PDB entry 6N3P | X-ray diffraction, 2.50 A resolution | chains E and J of the 12 polymer chains in the assembly

[Chain E]
Name: 3-hydroxyacyl-[acyl-carrier-protein] dehydratase FabZ
Organism: Escherichia coli
Notes: EC 4.2.1.59
Reference sequence: B7MBG1 (FABZ_ECO45); numbering as in UniProt (aligned over 1-150)
Amino-acid sequence (154 residues; each row starts with the number of its first residue; numbers below 1 keep their minus sign (Ser-2 is residue -2)):
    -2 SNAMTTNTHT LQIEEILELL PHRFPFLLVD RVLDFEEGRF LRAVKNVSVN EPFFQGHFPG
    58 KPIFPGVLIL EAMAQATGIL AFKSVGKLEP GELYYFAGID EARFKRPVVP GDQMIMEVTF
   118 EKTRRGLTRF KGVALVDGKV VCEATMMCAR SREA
Disordered / not traced: -2 to 4, 151
Covalently attached groups: compound XLN linked to His54
Construct notes: expression tag (-2 to 0, 151)
Ligand contacts:
  - XLN (N~3~-{(2R)-4-[(dihydroxyphosphanyl)oxy]-2-hydroxy-3,3-dimethylbutanoyl}-N-(3-{[(1Z)-pent-1-en-1-yl]sulfonyl}propyl)-beta-alaninamide), molecule 1: His19, Glu68, Leu90, Tyr91, Tyr92, Phe93, Ala146, Ser148, Glu150
  - XLN, molecule 2: Phe55, Ile60, Phe61, Pro62, Gly63, Val64, Phe101, Lys102, Arg103, Pro104
Reported in the primary citation:
  - catalytic residues: His54
  - binding site for XLN: His54, Tyr92
  - catalytic residues: Glu68 (from molecular simulation)

[Chain J]
Name: Acyl carrier protein
Organism: Escherichia coli
Reference sequence: B7MJ81 (ACP_ECO45); residues 1-77 here correspond to UniProt positions 2-78 (UniProt number = residue number + 1)
Amino-acid sequence (80 residues; numbered -2 to 77; the number before each row is that of its first residue; numbers below 1 keep their minus sign (Ser-2 is residue -2)):
    -2 SNASTIEERV KKIIGEQLGV KQEEVTNNAS FVEDLGADSL DTVELVMALE EEFDTEIPDE
    58 EAEKITTVQA AIDYINGHQA
Disordered / not traced: -2 to 1, 75-77
Construct notes: expression tag (-2 to 0)
Ligand contacts: XLN (N~3~-{(2R)-4-[(dihydroxyphosphanyl)oxy]-2-hydroxy-3,3-dimethylbutanoyl}-N-(3-{[(1Z)-pent-1-en-1-yl]sulfonyl}propyl)-beta-alaninamide): Asp35, Ser36, Leu37
UniProt features mapped onto this chain:
  - modified residue: Ser36 (O-(pantetheine 4'-phosphoryl)serine)
Reported in the primary citation:
  - post-translational modification sites: Ser36
  - binding site for XLN: Ser36

[How chain E and chain J interact]
Residue-residue contacts (16):
  Asp97(E) with Glu48(J)
  Glu118(E) with Glu48(J)
  Lys119(E) with Asp56(J), salt bridge
  Arg121(E) with Val40(J); Val43(J); Ile54(J), hydrogen bond (side chain-backbone); Asp56(J), salt bridge; Ala59(J)
  Arg122(E) with Leu37(J)
  Leu124(E) with Leu37(J), hydrophobic; Glu41(J); Met44(J), hydrophobic
  Arg126(E) with Met44(J); Glu48(J), salt bridge
  Met144(E) with Met44(J), hydrophobic
  Ala146(E) with Leu37(J), hydrophobic
Other interface residues (no listed pair), chain E (11 interface residues in all): Ala94, Thr120
Other interface residues (no listed pair), chain J (12 interface residues in all): Glu47, Pro55, Glu60
The authors on this interface:
  - interface residues, chain J: Val43(J), Ala59(J)

[In short]
11 residues of chain E face 12 of chain J across their interface, with 1 hydrogen bond and 3 salt bridges.
Polar contacts include Lys119(E)-Asp56(J), Arg121(E)-Asp56(J) and Arg126(E)-Glu48(J). Compound XLN is bound
between chain E and chain J. From the paper: catalytic residues His54(E) and Glu68(E); a binding site for XLN
at His54(E), Tyr92(E) and Ser36(J).
Here chain E is 3-hydroxyacyl-[acyl-carrier-protein] dehydratase FabZ and chain J is Acyl carrier protein,
both from Escherichia coli. Entry 6N3P (Crosslinked AcpP=FabZ complex from E. coli Type II FAS) was determined
by X-ray diffraction.
